PDB entry 7ZWI | X-ray diffraction, 1.90 A resolution | chains A and C of the 3 polymer chains in the assembly

== Chain A ==
Molecule: Gametocyte surface protein P45/48
Organism: Plasmodium falciparum
Reference sequence: Q8I6T1 (P4548_PLAF7); numbering as in UniProt (aligned over 1-429)
Sequence (429 residues; row label = number of the first residue in the row):
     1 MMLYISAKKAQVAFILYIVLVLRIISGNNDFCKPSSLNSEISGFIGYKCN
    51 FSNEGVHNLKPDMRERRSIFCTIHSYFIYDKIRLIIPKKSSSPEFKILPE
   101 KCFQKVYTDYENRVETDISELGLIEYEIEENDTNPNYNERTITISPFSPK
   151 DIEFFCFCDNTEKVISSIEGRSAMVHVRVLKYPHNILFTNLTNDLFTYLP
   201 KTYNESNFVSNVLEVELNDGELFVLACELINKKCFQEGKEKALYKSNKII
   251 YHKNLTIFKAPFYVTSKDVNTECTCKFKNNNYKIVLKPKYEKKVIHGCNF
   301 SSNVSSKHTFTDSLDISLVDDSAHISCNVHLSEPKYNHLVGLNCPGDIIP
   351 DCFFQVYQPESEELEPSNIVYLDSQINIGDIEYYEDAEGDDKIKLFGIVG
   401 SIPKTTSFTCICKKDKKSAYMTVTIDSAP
Not modelled in the structure: 1-292
Construct notes: conflict P429 (Tyr in Q8I6T1)
Disulfide bonds: C298-C327, C344-C412, C352-C410
Curated features (UniProtKB/Swiss-Prot):
  - lipidation: D426 (GPI-anchor amidated aspartate)
  - glycosylation (N-linked (GlcNAc...) asparagine): N50, N131, N190, N204, N254, N299, N303
From the paper describing this entry:
  - conformationally variable residues (order/disorder transition): Y357 to I369

== Chain C ==
Molecule: 32F3 light chain
Organism: Mus musculus
Sequence (213 residues; numbered 1 to 213; the number before each row is that of its first residue):
     1 QIVLSQSPAILSASPGEKVTMTCRASSSVTYIHWYQQKPGSSPKPWIQAT
    51 SSLASGVPARFSGSGSGTSYSLSISRVEAEDAATYYCQQWSSNPLTFGAG
   101 TKLELKRADAAPTVSIFPPSSEQLTSGGASVVCFLNNFYPKDINVKWKID
   151 GSERQNGVLNSWTDQDSKDSTYSMSSTLTLTKDEYERHNSYTCEATHKTS
   201 TSPIVKSFNRNEC
Not modelled in the structure: 211-213
Disulfide bonds: C23-C87, C133-C193

== Chain A / chain C interface ==
Contacting residue pairs - 21 pairs, chain A then chain C:
  D347(A) - S52(C)  hydrogen bond
  I349(A) - Q48(C)
  I349(A) - A49(C)  hydrophobic
  I349(A) - S52(C)
  L364(A) - W90(C)  hydrophobic
  L364(A) - N93(C)  hydrogen bond (backbone-side chain)
  E365(A) - W90(C)
  E365(A) - N93(C)  hydrogen bond
  P366(A) - W90(C)
  P366(A) - S91(C)
  P366(A) - S92(C)
  P366(A) - N93(C)
  N368(A) - T30(C)  hydrogen bond
  N368(A) - S91(C)  hydrogen bond (side chain-backbone)
  I369(A) - T30(C)  hydrogen bond (backbone-side chain)
  I369(A) - Y31(C)  hydrophobic
  K413(A) - Q48(C)  hydrogen bond
  K413(A) - S52(C)  hydrogen bond
  K413(A) - L53(C)  hydrogen bond (side chain-backbone)
  D415(A) - S55(C)  hydrogen bond (backbone-side chain)
  K416(A) - S55(C)
Interface residues without a listed pair, chain A (11 interface residues in all): S367

== In short ==
The chain A/chain C interface involves 11 residues from each chain; the contacts include 10 hydrogen bonds.
Polar contacts include D347(A)-S52(C), L364(A)-N93(C) and E365(A)-N93(C). From the paper: conformational
variability at Y357(A).
Here chain A is Gametocyte surface protein P45/48 (Plasmodium falciparum) and chain C is 32F3 light chain (Mus
musculus). Entry 7ZWI (Pfs48/45 C-terminal domain bound to fab fragment of monoclonal antibody 32F3) was
determined by X-ray diffraction together with 7ZWF, 7ZWM, 7ZXF and 7ZXG from the same study.
